5NGK - chain A; structure by X-ray diffraction, 1.90 A resolution.

== Chain A ==
Protein: Glucosylceramidase
Organism: Bacteroides thetaiotaomicron
Reference sequence: A0A173SYZ2 (A0A173SYZ2_BACT4); residues 22-496 here correspond to UniProt positions 19-493 (UniProt number = residue number - 3)
Chain sequence (494 residues; each row starts with the number of its first residue):
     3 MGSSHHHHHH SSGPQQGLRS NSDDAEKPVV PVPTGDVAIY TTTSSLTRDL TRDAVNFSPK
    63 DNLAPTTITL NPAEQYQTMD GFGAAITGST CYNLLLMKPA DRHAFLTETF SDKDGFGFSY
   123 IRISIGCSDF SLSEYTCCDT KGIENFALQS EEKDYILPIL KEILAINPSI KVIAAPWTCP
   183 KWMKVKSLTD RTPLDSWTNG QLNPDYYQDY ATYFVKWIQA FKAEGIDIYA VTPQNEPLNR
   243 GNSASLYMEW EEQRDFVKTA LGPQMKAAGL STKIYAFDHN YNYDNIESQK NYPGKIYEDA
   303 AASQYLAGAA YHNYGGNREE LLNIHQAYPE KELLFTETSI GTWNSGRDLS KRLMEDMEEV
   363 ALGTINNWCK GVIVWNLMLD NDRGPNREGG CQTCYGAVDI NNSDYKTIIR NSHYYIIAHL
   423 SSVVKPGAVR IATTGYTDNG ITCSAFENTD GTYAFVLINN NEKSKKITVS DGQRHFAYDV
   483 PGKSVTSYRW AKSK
Not modelled in the structure: 3-35, 63-64, 496
Construct notes: initiating methionine (3); expression tag (4-21)
Disulfides: C393-C396
Reported in the primary citation:
  - mutagenesis - E238A, E339A: abolished catalytic activity
  - mutagenesis - E339Q: abolished catalytic activity on 1,6-beta-Glucan (pustulan)
  - mutagenesis - H281A, N282A, W345A, C393S, C396S: decreased catalytic activity on 1,6-beta-Glucan (pustulan)
  - mutagenesis - D286A (3-fold): decreased catalytic activity

== In short ==
The paper reports that H281A, N282A and W345A, among others, reduce catalytic activity on 1,6-beta-Glucan
(pustulan); E238A and E339A abolish catalytic activity; 9 substitutions were tested in all.
Chain A is Glucosylceramidase (Bacteroides thetaiotaomicron); the structure, The endo-beta1,6-glucanase
BT3312, was determined by X-ray diffraction, deposited together with 5NGL.
